Entry 4JUO (X-ray diffraction, 6.53 A resolution (low resolution: residue-level contacts below are approximate; hydrogen-bond / salt-bridge calls are withheld)); this record covers chains A and G of the 6 polymer chains in the assembly.

# Chain A
Protein: DNA topoisomerase 4 subunit A
Source organism: Streptococcus pneumoniae
Notes: EC 5.99.1.3; fragment: ParC55
Reference sequence: P72525 (PARC_STRPN); residue numbers follow UniProt; this construct covers 1-488
Sequence (496 residues; numbered 1 to 496; the number before each row is that of its first residue):
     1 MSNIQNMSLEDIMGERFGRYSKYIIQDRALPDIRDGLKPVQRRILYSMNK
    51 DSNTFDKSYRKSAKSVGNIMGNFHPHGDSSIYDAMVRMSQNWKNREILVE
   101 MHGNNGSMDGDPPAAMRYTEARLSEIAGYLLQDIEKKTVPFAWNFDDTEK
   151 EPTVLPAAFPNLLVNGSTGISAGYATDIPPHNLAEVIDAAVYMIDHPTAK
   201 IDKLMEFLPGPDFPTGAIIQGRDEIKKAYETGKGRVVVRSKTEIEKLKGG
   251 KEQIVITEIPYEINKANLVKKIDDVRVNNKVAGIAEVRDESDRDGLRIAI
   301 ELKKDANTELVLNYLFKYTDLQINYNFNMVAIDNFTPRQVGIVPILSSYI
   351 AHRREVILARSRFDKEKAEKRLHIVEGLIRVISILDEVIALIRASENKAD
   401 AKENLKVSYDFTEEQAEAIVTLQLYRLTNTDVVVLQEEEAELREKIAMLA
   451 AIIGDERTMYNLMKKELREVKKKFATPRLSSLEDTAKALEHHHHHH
Not modelled in the structure: 1-2, 341, 430, 475, 485-496
Differences from the reference sequence: conflict Thr257 (Ile in P72525); expression tag (489-496)
Swiss-Prot annotation at these positions:
  - active site: Tyr118 (O-(5'-phospho-DNA)-tyrosine intermediate)
  - site: Lys38 (Interaction with DNA), His74 (Interaction with DNA), His76 (Interaction with DNA), Arg87 (Interaction with DNA), Lys93 (Interaction with DNA), Arg117 (Transition state stabilizer)

# Chain G
Molecule: E-site DNA
Sequence (11 nucleotides; row label = number of the first residue in the row):
     5 TTTACGTGCAT
Not modelled in the structure: 5-8

# Interface between chain A and chain G
Residue-residue contacts - 14 pairs, chain A then chain G:
  Arg28(A) with DC13(G); DA14(G)
  Lys38(A) with DC13(G)
  His74(A) with DA14(G)
  His76(A) with DT15(G)
  Ser80(A) with DC13(G); DA14(G)
  Ala84(A) with DC13(G)
  Arg87(A) with DG12(G)
  Lys93(A) with DG12(G)
  Thr168(A) with DG12(G); DC13(G)
  Ile170(A) with DT11(G); DG12(G)
Other interface residues (no listed pair), chain A (13 interface residues in all): Val40, Gly77, Glu262

# In short
13 residues of chain A face 5 of chain G across their interface. From UniProt: active-site residue Tyr118(A)
on chain A.
Chain A is DNA topoisomerase 4 subunit A (Streptococcus pneumoniae) and chain G is E-site DNA; the structure,
A low-resolution three-gate structure of topoisomerase IV from Streptococcus pneumoniae in space group H32,
was determined by X-ray diffraction (same publication as 4I3H).
